PDB entry 2QLL | X-ray diffraction, 2.56 A resolution | chains A and B

== Chain A ==
Molecule: Glycogen phosphorylase, liver form
From: Homo sapiens
Notes: EC 2.4.1.1
Reference sequence: P06737 (PYGL_HUMAN); residues 0-846 here correspond to UniProt positions 1-847 (UniProt number = residue number + 1)
Chain sequence (847 residues; row label = number of the first residue in the row; numbering starts at 0):
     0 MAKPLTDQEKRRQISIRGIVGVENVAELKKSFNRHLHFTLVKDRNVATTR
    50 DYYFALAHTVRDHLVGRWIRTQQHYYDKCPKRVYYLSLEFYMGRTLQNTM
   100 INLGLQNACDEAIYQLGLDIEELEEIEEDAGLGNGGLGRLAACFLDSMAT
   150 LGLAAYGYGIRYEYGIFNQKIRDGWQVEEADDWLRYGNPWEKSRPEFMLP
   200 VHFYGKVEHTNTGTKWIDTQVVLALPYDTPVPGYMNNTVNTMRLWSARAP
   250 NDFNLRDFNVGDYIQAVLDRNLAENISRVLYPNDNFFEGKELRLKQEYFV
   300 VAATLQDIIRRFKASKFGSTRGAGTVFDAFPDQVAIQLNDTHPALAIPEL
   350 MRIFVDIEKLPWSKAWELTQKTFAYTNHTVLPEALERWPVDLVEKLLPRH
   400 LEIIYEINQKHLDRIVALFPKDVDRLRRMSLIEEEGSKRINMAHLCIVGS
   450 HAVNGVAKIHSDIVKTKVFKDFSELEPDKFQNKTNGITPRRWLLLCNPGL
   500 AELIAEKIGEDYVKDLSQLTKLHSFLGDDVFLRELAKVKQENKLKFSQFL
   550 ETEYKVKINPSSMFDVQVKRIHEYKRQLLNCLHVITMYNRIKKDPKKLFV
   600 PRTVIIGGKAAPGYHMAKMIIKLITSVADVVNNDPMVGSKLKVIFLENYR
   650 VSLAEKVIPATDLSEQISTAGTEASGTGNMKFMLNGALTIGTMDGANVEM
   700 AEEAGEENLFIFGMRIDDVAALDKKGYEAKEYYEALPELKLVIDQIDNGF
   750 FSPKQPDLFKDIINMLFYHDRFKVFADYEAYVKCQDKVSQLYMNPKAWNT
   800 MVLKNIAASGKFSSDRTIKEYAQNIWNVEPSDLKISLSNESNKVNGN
Disordered / not traced: 0-3, 162-165, 251-265, 282-285, 317-322, 839-846
Modified / non-standard residues: S14 (phosphoserine; SEP)
Sequence notes: modified residue (14)
Residues lining bound ligands: pyridoxal phosphate (PLP): Y90, G134, G135, R138, W491, K568, K574, Y648, R649, V650, A653, G675, T676, G677, K680
Swiss-Prot annotation at these positions:
  - binding site (AMP): D42 to N44, Y75, R309
  - site: C108 (Involved in the association of subunits), C142 (Involved in the association of subunits), Y155 (May be involved in allosteric control)
  - modified residue: A1 (N-acetylalanine), S14 (Phosphoserine), K363 (N6-succinyllysine), K469 (N6-acetyllysine), S523 (Phosphoserine), S560 (Phosphoserine), S638 (Phosphoserine), K680 (N6-(pyridoxal phosphate)lysine), K795 (N6-acetyllysine)

== Chain B ==
Molecule: protein targeting to glycogen - GL
Notes: fragment: GL-Cterm (281-284)
Chain sequence (4 residues; each row starts with the number of its first residue):
   281 GPYY

== How chain A and chain B interact ==
Residue-residue contacts (12):
  Q71(A) with Y284(B)
  Q72(A) with Y284(B)
  Y75(A) with P282(B), hydrophobic
  Y155(A) with Y284(B), hydrogen bond (side chain-backbone)
  F196(A) with Y283(B)
  R242(A) with Y283(B), hydrogen bond
  D306(A) with Y283(B), hydrogen bond
  R309(A) with Y283(B)
  R310(A) with Y283(B); Y284(B), hydrogen bond (side chain-backbone)
  A313(A) with G281(B); Y283(B), hydrophobic
Other interface residues (no listed pair), chain A (11 interface residues in all): W67

== Summary ==
11 residues of chain A face 4 of chain B across their interface; the contacts include 4 hydrogen bonds. Among
the polar pairs are Y155(A)-Y284(B), R242(A)-Y283(B) and D306(A)-Y283(B). Chain A binds pyridoxal phosphate.
From UniProt: 5 AMP-binding residues on chain A.
Chain A is Glycogen phosphorylase, liver form (Homo sapiens) and chain B is protein targeting to glycogen -
GL; the structure, Human liver glycogen phosphorylase- GL complex, was determined by X-ray diffraction.
